Entry 4M4S (X-ray diffraction, 2.25 A resolution); this record covers chain A.

Chain A:
Molecule: Translation initiation factor 2 subunit gamma
From: Sulfolobus solfataricus
Reference sequence: Q980A5 (IF2G_SULSO); residues 1-415 here = UniProt positions 1-415
Sequence (415 residues; row label = number of the first residue in the row):
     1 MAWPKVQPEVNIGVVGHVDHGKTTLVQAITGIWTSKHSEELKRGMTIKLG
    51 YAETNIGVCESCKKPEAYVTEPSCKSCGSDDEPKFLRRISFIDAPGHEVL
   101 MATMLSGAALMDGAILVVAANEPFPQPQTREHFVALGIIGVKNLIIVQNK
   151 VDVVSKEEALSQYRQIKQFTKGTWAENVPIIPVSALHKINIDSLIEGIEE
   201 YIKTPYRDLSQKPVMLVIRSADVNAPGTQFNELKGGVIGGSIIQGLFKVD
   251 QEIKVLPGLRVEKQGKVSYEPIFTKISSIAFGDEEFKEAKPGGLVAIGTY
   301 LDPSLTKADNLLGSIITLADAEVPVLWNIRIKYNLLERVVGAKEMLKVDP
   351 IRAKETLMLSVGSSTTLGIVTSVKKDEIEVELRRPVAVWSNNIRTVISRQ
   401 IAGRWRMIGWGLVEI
Disordered / not traced: 1
Sequence notes: engineered mutation A221 (Phe in Q980A5), A225 (Lys in Q980A5), A280 (Arg in Q980A5)
UniProt features mapped onto this chain:
  - region: G16 to T23 (G1), G44 to K48 (G2), D93 to G96 (G3), N149 to D152 (G4), S184 to L186 (G5)
  - binding site (GTP): D19 to T24, N149 to D152, S184 to L186
  - binding site (Mg(2+)): D19, T23, G44, T46
  - binding site (Zn(2+)): C59, C62, C74, C77
  - mutagenesis: D19 (D19A: Reduces GTP hydrolysis 8.5-fold. Completely aboloshes GTPase activity; when associated with A-97), H97 (H97A: Reduces GTP hydrolysis 17.5-fold. Completely aboloshes GTPase activity; when associated with A-19)
Disulfide bonds: C59-C74, C62-C77
Ion coordination: Mg2+: T23 (together with GDP); Na+ site 1: T54, T70; Na+ site 2: E66, Y68, S76; Na+ site 3 near M111 (its only coordinating residue here); Na+ site 4: V151, V154
Small-molecule neighbours: GDP (guanosine-5'-diphosphate): H17, V18, D19, H20, G21, K22, T23, T24, W33, E40, N149, K150, D152, V153, S184, A185, L186, H187

Summary:
Bound to chain A: GDP. The Na+ site 1 is built by T54 and T70. The Na+ site 2 is built by E66, Y68 and S76.
Curated annotation (UniProt) lists 13 GTP-binding residues, 4 Mg2+-binding residues, 4 Zn2+-binding residues
and 2 mutagenesis sites.
Chain A is Translation initiation factor 2 subunit gamma (Sulfolobus solfataricus); the structure, Gamma
subunit of the translation initiation factor 2 from Sulfolobus solfataricus in complex with GDP and ..., was
determined by X-ray diffraction, deposited together with 4M2L, 4M0L and 4M53.
